PDB entry 1AZE | solution NMR | chains A and B

# Chain A
Protein: GRB2
Source organism: Homo sapiens
Notes: fragment: n-terminal sh3 domain, residues 1 - 55
UniProtKB: P62993 (GRB2_HUMAN); residues 1-56 here = UniProt positions 1-56
Chain sequence (56 residues; row label = number of the first residue in the row):
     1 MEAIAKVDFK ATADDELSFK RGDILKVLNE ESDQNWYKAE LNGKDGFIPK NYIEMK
Sequence notes: engineered mutation Val7 (Tyr in P62993), Ser32 (Cys in P62993)
UniProt features mapped onto this chain:
  - modified residue: Met1 (N-acetylmethionine), Lys6 (N6-acetyllysine), Lys50 (N6-acetyllysine)

# Chain B
Protein: SOS
Source organism: Drosophila melanogaster
Notes: fragment: binding site in h-sos, peptide vpppvpprrr
UniProtKB: P26675 (SOS_DROME); residues 1-9 here correspond to UniProt positions 1342-1350 (UniProt number = residue number + 1341)
Chain sequence (10 residues; numbered 1 to 10; the number before each row is that of its first residue):
     1 VPPPVPPRRR

# Interface between chain A and chain B
Pairs across the interface - 16 pairs, chain A then chain B:
  Val7(A) - Pro3(B)
  Asp15(A) - Arg8(B)
  Glu16(A) - Arg8(B)
  Asp33(A) - Arg9(B)
  Asn35(A) - Pro6(B)
  Asn35(A) - Arg9(B)
  Trp36(A) - Val5(B)
  Trp36(A) - Pro6(B)
  Trp36(A) - Pro7(B)
  Trp36(A) - Arg8(B)
  Pro49(A) - Pro6(B)
  Asn51(A) - Pro4(B)
  Asn51(A) - Pro6(B)
  Tyr52(A) - Pro3(B)
  Tyr52(A) - Pro4(B)
  Tyr52(A) - Val5(B)
Other interface residues (no listed pair), chain A (11 interface residues in all): Phe9, Lys50

# Summary
11 residues of chain A and 7 residues of chain B are in contact.
Here chain A is GRB2 (Homo sapiens) and chain B is SOS (Drosophila melanogaster). Entry 1AZE (NMR structure of
the complex between the C32S-Y7V mutant of the NSH3 domain of GRB2 with ...) was determined by solution NMR.
